8PEN - chains P and A of the 9 polymer chains in the assembly; structure by electron microscopy, 3.10 A resolution.

== Chain P ==
Name: Transcription antitermination protein RfaH
Organism: Escherichia coli
UniProtKB: P0AFW0 (RFAH_ECOLI); residue numbers follow UniProt; this construct covers 1-162
Chain sequence (164 residues; each row starts with the number of its first residue; numbers below 1 keep their minus sign (Gly-1 is residue -1)):
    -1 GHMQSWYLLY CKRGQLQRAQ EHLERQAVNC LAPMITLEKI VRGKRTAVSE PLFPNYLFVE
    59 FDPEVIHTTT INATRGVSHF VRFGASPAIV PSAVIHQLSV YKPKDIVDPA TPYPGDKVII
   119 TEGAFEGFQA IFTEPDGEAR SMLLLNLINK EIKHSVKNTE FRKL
Disordered / not traced: -1 to 0, 102-162
Sequence notes: expression tag (-1 to 0)

== Chain A ==
Molecule: non-template DNA
Sequence (40 nucleotides; each row starts with the number of its first residue):
     1 CACCACCACG CGGGCGGTAG CGTGCTTTTT TCGATCTTCC
Disordered / not traced: 1-2

== Chain P / chain A interface ==
Pairs across the interface - 23 pairs, chain P then chain A:
  Tyr8(P) with DG13(A), hydrogen bond to the phosphate
  Lys10(P) with DG16(A), hydrogen bond to the base; DG17(A), hydrogen bond to the base
  Arg11(P) with DG10(A), base contact; DC11(A), hydrogen bond to the phosphate; DG12(A), hydrogen bond to the sugar
  His20(P) with DT18(A), base contact
  Arg23(P) with DT18(A), hydrogen bond to the base
  Gln24(P) with DT18(A), base contact
  Asn53(P) with DG13(A), phosphate contact
  Thr67(P) with DA19(A), phosphate contact
  Thr68(P) with DT18(A), sugar contact; DA19(A), hydrogen bond to the phosphate
  Asn70(P) with DG17(A), hydrogen bond to the base
  Ala71(P) with DG17(A), base contact; DT18(A), sugar contact
  Thr72(P) with DT18(A), base contact
  Arg73(P) with DG17(A), hydrogen bond to the base; DT18(A), salt bridge to the phosphate
  Gly74(P) with DG17(A), hydrogen bond to the base
  Val75(P) with DG16(A), base contact; DG17(A), hydrogen bond to the base
  Ser76(P) with DG16(A), base contact
Other interface residues (no listed pair), chain P (18 interface residues in all): Cys9, Arg16

== Summary ==
Chain P and chain A form an interface of 18 and 8 residues respectively; the contacts include 11 hydrogen
bonds and 1 salt bridge. Polar contacts include Lys10(P)-DG16(A), Lys10(P)-DG17(A) and Arg23(P)-DT18(A).
Chain P is Transcription antitermination protein RfaH (Escherichia coli) and chain A is non-template DNA; the
structure, fully recruited RfaH bound to E. coli transcription complex paused at ops site (alternative state
of ..., was determined by electron microscopy (same publication as 8PFG, 8PFJ, 8PH9, 8PHK, 8PIB, 8PID, 8PIL
and 8PIM).
